6YVU - chains B and C of the 4 polymer chains in the assembly; structure by electron microscopy, 7.50 A resolution (low resolution: residue-level contacts below are approximate; hydrogen-bond / salt-bridge calls are withheld).

Chain B:
Protein: Structural maintenance of chromosomes protein 4
From: Saccharomyces cerevisiae (strain ATCC 204508 / S288c)
UniProt: Q12267 (SMC4_YEAST); numbering as in UniProt (aligned over 1-1418)
Amino-acid sequence (1418 residues; numbered 1 to 1418; the number before each row is that of its first residue):
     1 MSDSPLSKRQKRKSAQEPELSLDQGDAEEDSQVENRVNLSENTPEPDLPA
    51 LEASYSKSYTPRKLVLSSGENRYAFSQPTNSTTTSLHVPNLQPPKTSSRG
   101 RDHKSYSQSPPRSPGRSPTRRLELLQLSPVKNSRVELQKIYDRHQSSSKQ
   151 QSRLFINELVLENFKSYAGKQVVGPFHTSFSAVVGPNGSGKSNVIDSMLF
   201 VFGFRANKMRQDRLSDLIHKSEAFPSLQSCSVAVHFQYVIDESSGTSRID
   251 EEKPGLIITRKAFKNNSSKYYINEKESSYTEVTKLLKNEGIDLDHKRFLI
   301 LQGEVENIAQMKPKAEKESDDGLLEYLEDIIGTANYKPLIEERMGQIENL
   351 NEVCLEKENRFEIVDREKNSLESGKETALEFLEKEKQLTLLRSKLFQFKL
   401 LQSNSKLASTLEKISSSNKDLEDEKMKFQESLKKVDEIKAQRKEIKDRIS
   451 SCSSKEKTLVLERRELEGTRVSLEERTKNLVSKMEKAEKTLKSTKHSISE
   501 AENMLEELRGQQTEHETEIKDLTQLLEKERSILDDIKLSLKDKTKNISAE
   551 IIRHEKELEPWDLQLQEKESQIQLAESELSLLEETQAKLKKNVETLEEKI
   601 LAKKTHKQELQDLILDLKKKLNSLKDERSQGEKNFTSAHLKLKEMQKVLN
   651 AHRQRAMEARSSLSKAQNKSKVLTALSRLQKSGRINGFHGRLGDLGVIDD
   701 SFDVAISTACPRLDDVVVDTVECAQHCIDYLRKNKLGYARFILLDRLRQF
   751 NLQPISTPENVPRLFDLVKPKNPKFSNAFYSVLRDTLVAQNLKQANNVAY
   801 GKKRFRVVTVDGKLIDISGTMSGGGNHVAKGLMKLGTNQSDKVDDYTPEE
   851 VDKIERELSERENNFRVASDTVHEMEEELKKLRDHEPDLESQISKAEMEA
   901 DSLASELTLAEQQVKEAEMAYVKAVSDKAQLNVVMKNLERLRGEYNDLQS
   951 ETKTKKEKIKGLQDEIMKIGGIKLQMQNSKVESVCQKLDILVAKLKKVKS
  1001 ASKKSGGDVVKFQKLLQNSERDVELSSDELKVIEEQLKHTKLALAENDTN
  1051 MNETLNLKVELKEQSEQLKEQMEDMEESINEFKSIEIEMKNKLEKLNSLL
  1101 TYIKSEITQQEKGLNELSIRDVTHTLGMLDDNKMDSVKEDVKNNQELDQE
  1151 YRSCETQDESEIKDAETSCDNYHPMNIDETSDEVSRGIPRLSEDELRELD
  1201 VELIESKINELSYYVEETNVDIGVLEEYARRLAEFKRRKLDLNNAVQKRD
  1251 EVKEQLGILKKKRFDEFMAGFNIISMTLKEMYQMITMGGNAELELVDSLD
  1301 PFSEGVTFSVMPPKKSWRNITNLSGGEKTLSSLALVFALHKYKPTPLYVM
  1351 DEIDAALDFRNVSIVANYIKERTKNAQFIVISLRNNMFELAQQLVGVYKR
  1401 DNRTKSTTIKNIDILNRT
Unresolved in the structure: 1-150, 836-841, 970-971, 1115-1158, 1170-1190, 1415-1418

Chain C:
Protein: Condensin complex subunit 2, Brn1
From: Saccharomyces cerevisiae (strain ATCC 204508 / S288c)
UniProt: P38170 (CND2_YEAST); the author numbering skips numbers that UniProt does not, so the offset changes along the chain: 1-747 = UniProt 1-747; 2245-2251 = UniProt 748-754
Amino-acid sequence (773 residues; row label = number of the first residue in the row; note: 1498 numbers in that range are skipped by the numbering (no residue carries them; nothing is unmodelled there); X marks 19 residues of unknown identity (built as UNK)):
     1 MTTQLRYENNDDDERVEYNLFTNRSTMMANFEEWIKMATDNKINSRNSWN
    51 FALIDYFYDLDVLKDGENNINFQKASATLDGCIKIYSSRVDSVTTETGKL
   101 LSGLAQRKTNGASNGDDSNGGNGEGLGGDSDEANIEIDPLTGMPISNDPD
   151 VNNTRRRVYNRVLETTLVEFETIKMKELDQELIIDPLFKKALVDFDEGGA
   201 KSLLLNTLNIDNTARVIFDASIKDTQNVGQGKLQRKEEELIERDSLVDDE
   251 NEPSQSLISTRNDSTVNDSVISAPSMEDEILSLGMDFIKFDQIAVCEISG
   301 SIEQLRNVVEDINQAKDFIENVNNRFDNFLTEEELQAAVPDNAEDDSDGF
   351 DMGMQQELCYPDENHDNTSHDEQDDDNVNSTTGSIFEKDLMAYFDENLNR
   401 NWRGREHWKVRNFKKANLVNKESDLLEETRTTIGDTTDKNTTDDKSMDTK
   451 KKHKQKKVLEIDFFKTDDSFEDKVFASKGRTKIDMPIKNRKNDTHYLLPD
   501 DFHFSTDRITRLFIKPGQKMSLFSHRKHTRGDVSSGLFEKSTVSANHSNN
   551 DIPTIADEHFWADNYERKEQEEKEKEQSKEVGDVVGGALDNPFEDDMDGV
   601 DFNQAFEGTDDNEEASVKLDLQDDEDHKFPIRENKVTYSRVSKKVDVRRL
   651 KKNVWRSINNLIQEHDSRKNREQSSNDSETHTEDESTKELKFSDIIQGIS
   701 KMYSDDTLKDISTSFCFICLLHLANEHGLQITHTENYNDLIVNYEDL
  2245 ATTQAASXXXXXXXXXXXXX
  2266 XXXXXX
Unresolved in the structure: 1-24, 109-165, 175-183, 196-198, 221-642, 669-684, 2245-2251

Interface between chain B and chain C:
Contacting residue pairs - 38 pairs, chain B then chain C:
  Pro-175(B) with Tyr-737(C)
  Val-184(B) with Phe-717(C); Ile-718(C); Leu-721(C)
  Gly-185(B) with Leu-721(C)
  Pro-186(B) with Leu-721(C); His-722(C); Asn-725(C)
  Ser-189(B) with Asn-725(C)
  Ile-363(B) with Leu-101(C)
  Glu-367(B) with Lys-108(C)
  Lys-368(B) with Lys-108(C)
  Phe-1388(B) with Ser-714(C)
  Leu-1394(B) with Ser-714(C)
  Gly-1396(B) with Phe-717(C); Leu-721(C)
  Val-1397(B) with Leu-721(C)
  Tyr-1398(B) with Leu-721(C); Ile-731(C)
  Lys-1399(B) with Asn-725(C)
  Arg-1400(B) with Ala-724(C); Leu-729(C); Gln-730(C); Ile-731(C)
  Thr-1407(B) with His-733(C)
  Thr-1408(B) with His-733(C); Tyr-737(C)
  Ile-1409(B) with Phe-717(C); His-733(C); Tyr-737(C); Leu-740(C)
  Lys-1410(B) with Asn-736(C); Tyr-737(C)
  Asn-1411(B) with Thr-713(C); Ser-714(C)
  Ile-1412(B) with Thr-713(C); Asn-738(C)
  Asp-1413(B) with Thr-713(C)
Other interface residues (no listed pair), chain B (27 interface residues in all): Asn-187, Leu-371, Asn-1385, Val-1395, Ile-1414
Other interface residues (no listed pair), chain C (21 interface residues in all): Ser-693, Ser-712, Phe-715

In short:
Chain B and chain C form an interface of 27 and 21 residues respectively.
Here chain B is Structural maintenance of chromosomes protein 4 and chain C is Condensin complex subunit 2,
Brn1, both from Saccharomyces cerevisiae (strain ATCC 204508 / S288c). Entry 6YVU (Condensin complex from
S.cerevisiae ATP-free apo non-engaged state) was determined by electron microscopy, deposited together with
6YVD and 6YVV.
